PDB entry 6TUI | electron microscopy, 10.47 A resolution (very low resolution: no residue pairs are listed; an interface is given only as per-side residue counts) | chains A and D of the 52 polymer chains in the assembly

# Chain A
Name: Portal protein Rcc01684
From: Rhodobacter capsulatus SB 1003
Reference sequence: D5ATZ0 (D5ATZ0_RHOCB); numbering as in UniProt (aligned over 1-396)
Amino-acid sequence (396 residues; each row starts with the number of its first residue):
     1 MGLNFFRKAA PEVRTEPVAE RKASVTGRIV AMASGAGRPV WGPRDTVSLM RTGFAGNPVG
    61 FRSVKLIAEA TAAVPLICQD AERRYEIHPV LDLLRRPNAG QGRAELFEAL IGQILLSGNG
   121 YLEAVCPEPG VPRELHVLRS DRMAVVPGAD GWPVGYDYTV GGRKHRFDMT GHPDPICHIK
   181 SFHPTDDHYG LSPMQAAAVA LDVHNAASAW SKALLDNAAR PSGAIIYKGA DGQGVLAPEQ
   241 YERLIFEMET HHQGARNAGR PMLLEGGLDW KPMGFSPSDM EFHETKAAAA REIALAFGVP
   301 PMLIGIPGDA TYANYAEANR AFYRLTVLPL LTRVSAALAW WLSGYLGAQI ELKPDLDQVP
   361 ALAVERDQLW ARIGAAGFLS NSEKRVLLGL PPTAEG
Disordered / not traced: 1-23, 394-396

# Chain D
Name: Adaptor protein Rcc01688
From: Rhodobacter capsulatus SB 1003
Reference sequence: D5ATZ4 (D5ATZ4_RHOCB); numbering as in UniProt (aligned over 1-197)
Amino-acid sequence (197 residues; numbered 1 to 197; the number before each row is that of its first residue):
     1 MMLNEVTAVP GTALPVAEFR DHLRLGTGFA DLGAEDAALL SYLRAAIAAI EGRTAKALIS
    61 RGFRLALTAW RWGDMQTLPI APVATVTALR LVDAAGVETP VAAGWRLVPD MARPRIEALG
   121 AMLPMIPTGG RVEIDFTAGF GASWSALPVD LAQAVFLLAA QYYELRHDGA AEGGAMPFGV
   181 MALIERWRTV RVLGGRP
Disordered / not traced: 172-173

# Chain A / chain D interface
At this resolution (10 A) residue pairs are not listed: 27 residues of chain A and 19 of chain D lie at the interface.

# Overview
27 residues of chain A face 19 of chain D across their interface.
Chain A is Portal protein Rcc01684 and chain D is Adaptor protein Rcc01688, both from Rhodobacter capsulatus
SB 1003; the structure, Virion of empty GTA particle, was determined by electron microscopy together with
6TB9, 6TBA, 6TE8, 6TE9, 6TEB, 6TEH and 3 further entries from the same study.
